Entry 7P60 (electron microscopy, 3.80 A resolution); this record covers chains C and D of the 9 polymer chains in the assembly.

[Chain C (and D)]
Molecule: Volume-regulated anion channel subunit LRRC8A
Source organism: Mus musculus
Notes: chain D of this document is another copy of the same molecule, construct and numbering; everything in this record applies to it too
UniProtKB: Q80WG5 (LRC8A_MOUSE); numbering as in UniProt (aligned over 1-810)
Chain sequence (810 residues; row label = number of the first residue in the row):
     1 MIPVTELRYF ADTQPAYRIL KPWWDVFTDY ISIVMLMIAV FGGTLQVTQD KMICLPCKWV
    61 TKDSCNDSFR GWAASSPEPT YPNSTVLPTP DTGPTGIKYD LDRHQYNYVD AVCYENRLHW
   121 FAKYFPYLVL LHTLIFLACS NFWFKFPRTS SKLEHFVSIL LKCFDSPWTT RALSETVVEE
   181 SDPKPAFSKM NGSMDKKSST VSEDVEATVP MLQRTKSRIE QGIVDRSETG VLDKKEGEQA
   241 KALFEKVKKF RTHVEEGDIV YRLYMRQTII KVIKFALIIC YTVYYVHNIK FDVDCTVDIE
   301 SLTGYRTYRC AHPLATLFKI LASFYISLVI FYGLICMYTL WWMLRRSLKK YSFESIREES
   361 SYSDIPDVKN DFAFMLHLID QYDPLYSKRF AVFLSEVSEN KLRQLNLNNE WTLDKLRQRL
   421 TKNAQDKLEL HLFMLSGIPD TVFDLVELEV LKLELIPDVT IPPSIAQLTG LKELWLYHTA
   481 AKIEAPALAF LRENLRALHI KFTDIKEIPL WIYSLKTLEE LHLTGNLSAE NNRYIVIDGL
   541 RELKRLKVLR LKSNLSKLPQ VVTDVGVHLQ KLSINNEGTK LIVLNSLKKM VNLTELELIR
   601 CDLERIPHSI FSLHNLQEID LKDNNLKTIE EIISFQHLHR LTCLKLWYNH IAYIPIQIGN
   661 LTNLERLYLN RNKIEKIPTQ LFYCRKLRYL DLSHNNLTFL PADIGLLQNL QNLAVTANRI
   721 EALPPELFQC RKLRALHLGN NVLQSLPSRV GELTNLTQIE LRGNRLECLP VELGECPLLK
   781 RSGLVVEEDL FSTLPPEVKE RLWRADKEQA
Disordered / not traced: 1-14, 69-91, 177-229, 809-810
Curated features (UniProtKB/Swiss-Prot):
  - motif: Leu706, Leu707 (Di-leucine motif)
  - site: Arg103 (Required for anion selectivity)
  - modified residue: Met1 (N-acetylmethionine), Thr200 (Phosphothreonine), Ser202 (Phosphoserine), Thr215 (Phosphothreonine), Ser217 (Phosphoserine)
  - glycosylation (N-linked (GlcNAc...) asparagine): Asn66, Asn83
Disulfides: Cys54-Cys310, Cys57-Cys65, Cys113-Cys295

[Interface between chain C and chain D]
Residue-residue contacts (90):
  Val47(C) - Leu45(D)  hydrophobic
  Val47(C) - Gln49(D)  hydrogen bond (backbone-side chain)
  Lys58(C) - Pro94(D)  hydrogen bond (side chain-backbone)
  Tyr99(C) - Gly96(D)  hydrogen bond (backbone-backbone)
  Asp100(C) - Gly96(D)
  Asp100(C) - Ile97(D)
  Asp100(C) - Lys98(D)
  Leu101(C) - Gly96(D)
  Asp102(C) - Tyr99(D)
  Asp102(C) - Tyr106(D)  hydrogen bond
  Arg103(C) - Arg103(D)
  His104(C) - Ile53(D)
  His104(C) - Cys54(D)
  His104(C) - Tyr106(D)
  His104(C) - Asp110(D)  salt bridge
  Gln105(C) - Ile97(D)  hydrogen bond (side chain-backbone)
  Gln105(C) - Tyr99(D)
  Asn107(C) - Ile53(D)
  Tyr108(C) - Ile53(D)
  Tyr108(C) - Leu55(D)  hydrophobic
  Tyr108(C) - Arg309(D)
  Tyr108(C) - Ala311(D)  hydrophobic
  Ala111(C) - Ile53(D)  hydrophobic
  Ala111(C) - Phe291(D)
  Val112(C) - Phe291(D)  hydrophobic
  Glu115(C) - Phe291(D)
  Glu115(C) - Thr316(D)  hydrogen bond
  Tyr124(C) - Thr316(D)
  Tyr124(C) - Ile320(D)  hydrophobic
  Tyr127(C) - Phe41(D)
  Tyr127(C) - Leu317(D)
  Phe142(C) - Phe27(D)  hydrophobic
  Lys145(C) - Val26(D)
  Lys145(C) - Tyr30(D)
  Phe146(C) - Trp23(D)  hydrophobic
  Phe146(C) - Phe27(D)  hydrophobic
  Pro147(C) - Pro22(D)
  Pro147(C) - Trp23(D)
  Pro147(C) - Tyr382(D)
  Arg148(C) - Asp380(D)
  Arg148(C) - Tyr382(D)
  Ser151(C) - Tyr382(D)
  Ser151(C) - Asp383(D)
  Glu154(C) - Arg18(D)  salt bridge
  Glu154(C) - Tyr382(D)  hydrogen bond
  His155(C) - Leu385(D)
  Glu245(C) - Thr170(D)
  Glu245(C) - Ser174(D)
  His253(C) - Leu385(D)
  Glu300(C) - Ile97(D)
  Ser301(C) - Asp67(D)  hydrogen bond
  Ser301(C) - Ser68(D)
  Ser301(C) - Ile97(D)
  Ser301(C) - Tyr99(D)  hydrogen bond (backbone-side chain)
  Leu302(C) - Leu55(D)
  Leu302(C) - Pro56(D)
  Leu302(C) - Ile97(D)
  Leu302(C) - Tyr99(D)  hydrogen bond (backbone-side chain)
  Leu302(C) - Arg309(D)
  Thr303(C) - Thr95(D)
  Thr303(C) - Gly96(D)
  Thr303(C) - Ile97(D)  hydrogen bond (backbone-backbone)
  Gly304(C) - Pro94(D)
  Gly304(C) - Thr95(D)
  Gly304(C) - Ile97(D)
  Tyr305(C) - Pro94(D)
  Tyr305(C) - Thr95(D)
  Tyr305(C) - Gly96(D)  hydrogen bond (side chain-backbone)
  Phe433(C) - Pro463(D)
  Phe433(C) - Ser464(D)
  Phe433(C) - Ala466(D)  hydrophobic
  Phe433(C) - Gln467(D)
  Met434(C) - Pro463(D)  hydrophobic
  Met434(C) - Ser464(D)  hydrogen bond
  Leu455(C) - Pro463(D)  hydrophobic
  His478(C) - Pro486(D)
  Thr503(C) - Ala485(D)
  Lys552(C) - Glu493(D)  salt bridge
  Glu577(C) - Arg492(D)  salt bridge
  Glu577(C) - Glu493(D)
  Glu577(C) - Lys516(D)
  Arg600(C) - Lys516(D)  hydrogen bond (side chain-backbone)
  Arg600(C) - Arg545(D)
  Asn696(C) - Arg640(D)  hydrogen bond
  Arg719(C) - Gln617(D)
  Arg719(C) - Arg640(D)
  Arg719(C) - Thr642(D)
  Arg765(C) - Glu665(D)  salt bridge
  Arg765(C) - Arg688(D)
  Glu767(C) - Asn755(D)
Also at the interface, not in a pair above, chain C (49 interface residues in all): Leu131, Gly578, Asp623, Lys627, Lys673
Also at the interface, not in a pair above, chain D (65 interface residues in all): Lys21, Cys65, Asn107, Cys310, Pro313, Phe324, Gln381, Pro384, Ala489, Thr517, Lys544, Asn592, Arg734

[Summary]
49 residues of chain C face 65 of chain D across their interface, with 15 hydrogen bonds and 5 salt bridges.
Among the polar pairs are His104(C)-Asp110(D), Glu154(C)-Arg18(D) and Lys552(C)-Glu493(D).
Both chains are Volume-regulated anion channel subunit LRRC8A (Mus musculus). Entry 7P60 (Structure of
homomeric LRRC8A Volume-Regulated Anion Channel in complex with synthetic nanobody Sb4 at 1:0.5 ratio) was
determined by electron microscopy, deposited together with 7P5V, 7P5W, 7P5Y and 7P6K.
